PDB entry 5K5Q | X-ray diffraction, 2.65 A resolution | chains A and P of the 8 polymer chains in the assembly

[Chain A]
Name: AspA
Organism: Sulfolobus sp. NOB8H2
Reference sequence: O93706 (O93706_9CREN); residue numbers follow UniProt; this construct covers 2-93
Sequence (92 residues; numbered 2 to 93; the number before each row is that of its first residue):
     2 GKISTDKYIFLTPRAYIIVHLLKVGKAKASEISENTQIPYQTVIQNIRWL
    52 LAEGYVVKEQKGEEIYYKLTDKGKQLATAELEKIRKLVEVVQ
Unresolved in the structure: 2-4

[Chain P]
Molecule: 32-nt DNA strand
Sequence (32 nucleotides; row label = number of the first residue in the row):
     7 AAATTGCTCTATGTTAATCGCAGAGCATATTT

[How chain A and chain P interact]
Residue-residue contacts (11):
  Thr6(A) with DA23(P), phosphate contact
  Ala30(A) with DC15(P), phosphate contact
  Ser31(A) with DT14(P), hydrogen bond to the phosphate
  Tyr41(A) with DT14(P), sugar contact; DC15(P), hydrogen bond to the phosphate
  Gln42(A) with DT16(P), hydrogen bond to the base; DA17(P), hydrogen bond to the base
  Ile45(A) with DT16(P), base contact
  Arg49(A) with DT16(P), salt bridge to the phosphate
  Ile66(A) with DC15(P), phosphate contact
  Tyr68(A) with DC15(P), hydrogen bond to the phosphate
Other interface residues (no listed pair), chain A (11 interface residues in all): Ser5, Lys29
Other interface residues (no listed pair), chain P (6 interface residues in all): DT18

[Overview]
11 residues of chain A face 6 of chain P across their interface, with 5 hydrogen bonds and 1 salt bridge.
Polar pairs include Gln42(A)-DT16(P), Gln42(A)-DA17(P) and Ser31(A)-DT14(P).
Here chain A is AspA (Sulfolobus sp. NOB8H2) and chain P is a 32-nt DNA strand. Entry 5K5Q (Structure of
AspA-DNA complex: novel centromere bindng protein-centromere complex) was determined by X-ray diffraction.
